PDB entry 7KSX | X-ray diffraction, 1.57 A resolution | chains A and D of the 4 polymer chains in the assembly

== Chain A ==
Protein: DNA-directed DNA/RNA polymerase mu
Organism: Homo sapiens
Notes: EC 2.7.7.7
UniProt: Q9NP87 (DPOLM_HUMAN); numbering as in UniProt; present here: 132-397, 410-494
Sequence (356 residues; numbered 127 to 494; 12 numbers in that range are skipped by the numbering (no residue carries them; nothing is unmodelled there); the number before each row is that of its first residue):
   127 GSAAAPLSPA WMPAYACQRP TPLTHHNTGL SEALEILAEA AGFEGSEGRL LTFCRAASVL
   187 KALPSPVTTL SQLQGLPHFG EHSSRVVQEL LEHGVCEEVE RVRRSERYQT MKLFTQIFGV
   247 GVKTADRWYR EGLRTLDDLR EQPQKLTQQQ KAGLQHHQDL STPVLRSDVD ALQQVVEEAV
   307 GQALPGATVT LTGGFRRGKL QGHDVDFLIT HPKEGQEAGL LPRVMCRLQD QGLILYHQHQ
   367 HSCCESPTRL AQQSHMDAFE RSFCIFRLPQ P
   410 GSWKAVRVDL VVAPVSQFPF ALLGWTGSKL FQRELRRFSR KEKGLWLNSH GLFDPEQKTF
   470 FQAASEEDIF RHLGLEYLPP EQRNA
Disordered / not traced: 127-137, 365-384
Differences from the reference sequence: expression tag (127-131); engineered mutation Gly410 (Pro in Q9NP87)
Curated features (UniProtKB/Swiss-Prot):
  - region: Arg323 to Asp332 (Involved in ssDNA binding)
  - binding site (Mg(2+)): Asp330, Asp332, Asp418
  - site: Gly433 (Responsible for the low discrimination between dNTP and rNTP)
Covalently attached groups: 2,3-dihydroxy-1,4-dithiobutane (DTT) linked to Cys180
Ion coordination: Na+ site 1: Thr241, Ile243, Val246 (shared with 1 residue of chain P); Na+ site 2: Asp330, Asp332, Asp418 (shared with 2 residues of chain P); Mg2+: Asp330, Asp332 (together with pyrophosphate) (shared with 1 residue of chain P)
Ligand contacts: pyrophosphate (PPV): Gly319, Gly320, Arg323, Lys325, Asp330, Asp332
What the authors report for this chain:
  - conformationally variable residues (side-chain flip): Asp330
  - mutagenesis - K438D: unchanged catalytic activity on presence of Mn2+
  - mutagenesis - R445A: increased catalytic activity on dGTP misinsertion
  - mutagenesis - K438D: decreased catalytic activity on Mg2+-dependent dGTP:At
  - mutagenesis - K438D (23-fold): decreased catalytic activity on :Ct insertion

== Chain D ==
Molecule: 4-nt DNA strand
Sequence (4 nucleotides; row label = number of the first residue in the row):
     1 GCCG

== Chain A / chain D interface ==
Residue-residue contacts (14):
  Ala140(A) - DG4(D)  phosphate contact
  Gly174(A) - DG1(D)  hydrogen bond to the base
  Arg175(A) - DG1(D)  salt bridge to the phosphate
  Thr178(A) - DG1(D)  hydrogen bond to the base
  Thr178(A) - DC2(D)  sugar contact
  Phe179(A) - DG1(D)  sugar contact
  Pro203(A) - DC3(D)  phosphate contact
  His204(A) - DC2(D)  sugar contact
  His204(A) - DC3(D)  hydrogen bond to the phosphate
  Gly206(A) - DC2(D)  hydrogen bond to the phosphate
  Glu207(A) - DC2(D)  hydrogen bond to the phosphate
  His208(A) - DG1(D)  salt bridge to the phosphate
  His208(A) - DC2(D)  hydrogen bond to the phosphate
  Ser209(A) - DC2(D)  hydrogen bond to the phosphate
Interface residues without a listed pair, chain A (14 interface residues in all): Arg181, Leu202, Phe205

== Overview ==
Chain A and chain D form an interface of 14 and 4 residues respectively; the contacts include 7 hydrogen bonds
and 2 salt bridges. Among the polar pairs are Gly174(A)-DG1(D), Thr178(A)-DG1(D) and His204(A)-DC3(D). Chain A
binds pyrophosphate. The paper reports that R445A of chain A increases catalytic activity on dGTP
misinsertion; conformational variability at Asp330(A).
Chain A is DNA-directed DNA/RNA polymerase mu (Homo sapiens) and chain D is a 4-nt DNA strand; the structure,
DNA Polymerase Mu, dGTP:Ct Product State Ternary Complex, 10 mM Mg2+ (30min), was determined by X-ray
diffraction together with 7KSS, 7KST, 7KSU, 7KSV, 7KSW, 7KSY and 25 further entries from the same study.
